6XP2 - chains B and D of the 5 polymer chains in the assembly; structure by X-ray diffraction, 2.30 A resolution.

== Chain B (and D) ==
Name: Pyrroline-5-carboxylate reductase 1, mitochondrial
Source organism: Homo sapiens
Notes: EC 1.5.1.2; chain D of this document is another copy of the same molecule, construct and numbering; everything in this record applies to it too
UniProtKB: P32322 (P5CR1_HUMAN); numbering as in UniProt (aligned over 1-300)
Chain sequence (322 residues; each row starts with the number of its first residue; numbers below 1 keep their minus sign (Met-21 is residue -21)):
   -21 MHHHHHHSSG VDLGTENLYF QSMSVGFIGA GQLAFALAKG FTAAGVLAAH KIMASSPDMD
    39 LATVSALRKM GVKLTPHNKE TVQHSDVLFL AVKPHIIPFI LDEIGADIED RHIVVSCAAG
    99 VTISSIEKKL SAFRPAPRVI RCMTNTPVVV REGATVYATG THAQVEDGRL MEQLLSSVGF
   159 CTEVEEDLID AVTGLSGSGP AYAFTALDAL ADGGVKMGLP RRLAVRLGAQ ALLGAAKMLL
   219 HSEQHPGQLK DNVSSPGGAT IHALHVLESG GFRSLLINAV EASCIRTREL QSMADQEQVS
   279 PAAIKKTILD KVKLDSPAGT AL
Disordered / not traced: -21 to -6, 274-300 (chain D: -21 to -6, 276-300)
Sequence notes: initiating methionine (-21); expression tag (-20 to 0)
Ligand contacts: thioproline (PRS): Ala97, Met121, Thr171, Gly175, Ser176
What the authors report for this chain:
  - binding site for thioproline: Ser233, Thr238

== Chain B / chain D interface ==
Residue-residue contacts (17; chain B residue first):
  Asp186(B) - Lys228(D)  salt bridge
  Asp190(B) - Lys228(D)  salt bridge
  Asp190(B) - Ile239(D)
  Val193(B) - Ser232(D)
  Val193(B) - Ser233(D)
  Val193(B) - Pro234(D)
  Val193(B) - Gly235(D)  hydrogen bond (backbone-backbone)
  Lys194(B) - Gly235(D)
  Lys194(B) - Ile239(D)
  Lys194(B) - His240(D)
  Lys194(B) - His243(D)  hydrogen bond
  Gly196(B) - Pro234(D)
  Gly196(B) - Gly235(D)
  Leu197(B) - Pro234(D)
  Pro198(B) - Pro234(D)  hydrophobic
  Arg199(B) - Lys228(D)
  Arg199(B) - Asp229(D)  salt bridge

== In short ==
The interface between chain B and chain D involves 8 residues on one side and 9 on the other; the contacts
include 2 hydrogen bonds and 3 salt bridges. Polar pairs include Asp186(B)-Lys228(D), Asp190(B)-Lys228(D) and
Arg199(B)-Asp229(D). Ligands of chain B: thioproline. From the paper: a binding site for thioproline at
Ser233(B) and Thr238(B).
Both chains are Pyrroline-5-carboxylate reductase 1, mitochondrial (Homo sapiens). Entry 6XP2 (Structure of
human PYCR1 complexed with L-thiazolidine-4-carboxylate) was determined by X-ray diffraction (same publication
as 6XOZ, 6XP0, 6XP1 and 6XP3).
